1Y4P - chains A and D of the 4 polymer chains in the assembly; structure by X-ray diffraction, 1.98 A resolution.

Chain A:
Molecule: Hemoglobin alpha chain
Source organism: Homo sapiens
UniProt: P69905 (HBA_HUMAN); numbering as in UniProt (aligned over 1-141)
Amino-acid sequence (141 residues; each row starts with the number of its first residue):
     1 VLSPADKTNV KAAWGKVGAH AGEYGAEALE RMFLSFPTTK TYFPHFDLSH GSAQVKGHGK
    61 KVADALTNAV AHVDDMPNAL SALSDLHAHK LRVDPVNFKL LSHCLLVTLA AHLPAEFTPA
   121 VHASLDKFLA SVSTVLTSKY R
Ion coordination: heme Fe near His87 (its only coordinating residue here)
Residues lining bound ligands: heme (HEM): Met32, Thr39, Tyr42, Phe43, His45, Phe46, His58, Lys61, Val62, Ala65, Leu66, Leu83, Leu86, His87, Leu91, Val93, Asn97, Phe98, Leu101, Leu105, Val132, Leu136
Swiss-Prot annotation at these positions:
  - site: Lys61 (Not glycated)
  - natural variant: Asp6 (A6D: In J-Toronto; this construct carries the variant), Ala13 (A13D: In J-Paris 1/J-Aljezur), Glu27 (A27E: In Shenyang; this construct carries the variant), Lys61 (K61N: In Zambia; deletion: In Clinic), Asp64 (A64D: In Pontoise; this construct carries the variant), Asp75 (D75A: In Lille; D75G: In Chapel Hill; D75N: In G-Pest), Ala111 (A111D: In Petah Tikva)

Chain D:
Molecule: Hemoglobin beta chain
Source organism: Homo sapiens
UniProt: P68871 (HBB_HUMAN); residue numbers follow UniProt; this construct covers 1-146
Amino-acid sequence (146 residues; row label = number of the first residue in the row):
     1 MHLTPEEKSA VTALWGKVNV DEVGGEALGR LLVVYPETQR FFESFGDLST PDAVMGNPKV
    61 KAHGKKVLGA FSDGLAHLDN LKGTFATLSE LHCDKLHVDP ENFRLLGNVL VCVLAHHFGK
   121 EFTPPVQAAY QKVVAGVANA LAHKYH
Construct notes: engineered mutation Met1 (Val in P68871), Glu37 (Trp in P68871)
Ion coordination: heme Fe near His92 (its only coordinating residue here)
Residues lining bound ligands: heme (HEM): Leu31, Thr38, Phe41, Phe42, Phe45, His63, Lys66, Val67, Ala70, Phe71, Leu88, Leu91, His92, Leu96, Val98, Asn102, Phe103, Leu106, Val137, Leu141
Swiss-Prot annotation at these positions:
  - natural variant: Leu3 (H3L: In Graz; this construct carries the variant), Glu7 (E7A: In G-Makassar; E7K: In Hb C; E7Q: In Machida; E7V: In SKCA), Lys8 (E8K: In G-Siriraj; this construct carries the variant), Val11 (A11V: In Iraq-Halabja; this construct carries the variant), Gly16 (W16G: In Randwick; this construct carries the variant), Val23 (E23V: In D-Granada; this construct carries the variant), Gly24 (V24G: In Miyashiro; this construct carries the variant), Gly25 (G25D: In Moscva; G25R: In Riverdale-Bronx; G25V: In Savannah), Leu32 (L32P: In Yokohama), Val33 (L33V: In Muscat; this construct carries the variant), Arg40 (Q40R: In Tianshui; this construct carries the variant), Phe42 (F42Y: In Mequon; deletion: In Bruxelles), 11 further natural variant entries in UniProt

Chain A / chain D interface:
Pairs across the interface - 22 pairs, chain A then chain D:
  Pro37(A) - His146(D)
  Thr38(A) - Pro100(D)
  Lys40(A) - His146(D)  hydrogen bond (side chain-backbone)
  Thr41(A) - His97(D)
  Thr41(A) - Val98(D)
  Thr41(A) - Asp99(D)
  Thr41(A) - Tyr145(D)
  Tyr42(A) - Arg40(D)
  Tyr42(A) - Asp99(D)  hydrogen bond
  Pro44(A) - His97(D)
  Leu91(A) - Arg40(D)  hydrogen bond (backbone-side chain)
  Arg92(A) - Glu37(D)
  Arg92(A) - Arg40(D)
  Arg92(A) - Glu43(D)  salt bridge
  Asp94(A) - Asp99(D)
  Asp94(A) - Glu101(D)
  Val96(A) - Glu101(D)
  Asn97(A) - Asp99(D)
  Tyr140(A) - Glu37(D)
  Arg141(A) - Val34(D)  hydrogen bond (side chain-backbone)
  Arg141(A) - Tyr35(D)
  Arg141(A) - Pro36(D)
Also at the interface, not in a pair above, chain D (15 interface residues in all): Gln39, Leu105

Summary:
13 residues of chain A and 15 residues of chain D are in contact, with 4 hydrogen bonds and 1 salt bridge.
Polar pairs include Arg92(A)-Glu43(D), Lys40(A)-His146(D) and Tyr42(A)-Asp99(D). Ligands of chain A: heme.
Ligands of chain D: heme.
Chain A is Hemoglobin alpha chain and chain D is Hemoglobin beta chain, both from Homo sapiens; the structure,
T-To-T(high) quaternary transitions in human hemoglobin: betaW37E deoxy low-salt (10 test sets), was
determined by X-ray diffraction together with 1XXT, 1XY0, 1XZ5, 1XZ7, 1XZU, 1XZV and 45 further entries from
the same study.
